PDB entry 6HEC | electron microscopy, 6.95 A resolution (low resolution: residue-level contacts below are approximate; hydrogen-bond / salt-bridge calls are withheld) | chains B and 3 of the 34 polymer chains in the assembly

Chain B:
Name: Proteasome subunit alpha
Source organism: Archaeoglobus fulgidus (strain ATCC 49558 / VC-16 / DSM 4304 / JCM 9628 / NBRC 100126)
Notes: EC 3.4.25.1; engineered mutation(s): 0
Reference sequence: O29760 (PSA_ARCFU); residues 5-246 here = UniProt positions 5-246
Chain sequence (242 residues; numbered 5 to 246; the number before each row is that of its first residue):
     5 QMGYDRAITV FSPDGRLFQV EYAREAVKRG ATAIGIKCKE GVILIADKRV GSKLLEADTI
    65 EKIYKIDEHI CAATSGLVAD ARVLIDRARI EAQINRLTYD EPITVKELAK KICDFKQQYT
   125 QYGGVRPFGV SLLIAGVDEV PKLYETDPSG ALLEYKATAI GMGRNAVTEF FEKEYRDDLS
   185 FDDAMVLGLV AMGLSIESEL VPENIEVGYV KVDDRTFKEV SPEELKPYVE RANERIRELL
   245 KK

Chain 3:
Name: Proteasome subunit beta
Source organism: Archaeoglobus fulgidus (strain ATCC 49558 / VC-16 / DSM 4304 / JCM 9628 / NBRC 100126)
Notes: EC 3.4.25.1
Reference sequence: Q9P996 (PSB_ARCFU); residues 12-213 here = UniProt positions 12-213
Chain sequence (202 residues; numbered 12 to 213; the number before each row is that of its first residue):
    12 TTTVGLVCKD GVVMATEKRA TMGNFIASKA AKKIYQIADR MAMTTAGSVG DAQFLARIIK
    72 IEANLYEIRR ERKPTVRAIA TLTSNLLNSY RYFPYLVQLL IGGIDSEGKS IYSIDPIGGA
   132 IEEKDIVATG SGSLTAYGVL EDRFTPEIGV DEAVELAVRA IYSAMKRDSA SGDGIDVVKI
   192 TEDEFYQYSP EEVEQILAKF RK
Curated features (UniProtKB/Swiss-Prot):
  - active site: Thr12 (Nucleophile)

Chain B / chain 3 interface:
Residue-residue contacts - 27 pairs, chain B then chain 3:
  Leu101(B) - Thr92(3)
  Leu101(B) - Asn96(3)
  Thr102(B) - Ala89(3)
  Thr102(B) - Thr92(3)
  Thr102(B) - Leu93(3)
  Thr102(B) - Asn96(3)
  Tyr103(B) - Tyr77(3)
  Tyr103(B) - Arg80(3)
  Tyr103(B) - Arg88(3)
  Tyr103(B) - Ala89(3)
  Tyr103(B) - Thr92(3)
  Asp104(B) - Arg88(3)
  Asp104(B) - Thr92(3)
  Glu105(B) - Arg81(3)
  Glu105(B) - Thr86(3)
  Glu105(B) - Arg88(3)
  Glu105(B) - Ala89(3)
  Glu105(B) - Glu118(3)
  Thr108(B) - Arg81(3)
  Thr108(B) - Arg83(3)
  Lys110(B) - Glu82(3)
  Glu111(B) - Tyr77(3)
  Glu111(B) - Arg80(3)
  Glu111(B) - Arg81(3)
  Lys114(B) - Arg80(3)
  Lys115(B) - Arg80(3)
  Asp142(B) - Arg83(3)
Other interface residues (no listed pair), chain B (13 interface residues in all): Asn99, Pro106

Summary:
The interface between chain B and chain 3 involves 13 residues on one side and 12 on the other. UniProt lists
active-site residue Thr12(3) on chain 3.
Chain B is Proteasome subunit alpha and chain 3 is Proteasome subunit beta, both from Archaeoglobus fulgidus
(strain ATCC 49558 / VC-16 / DSM 4304 / JCM 9628 / NBRC 100126); the structure, PAN-proteasome in state 4, was
determined by electron microscopy, deposited together with 6HE5, 6HE7, 6HE8, 6HE9, 6HEA and 6HED.
